PDB entry 6RFQ | electron microscopy, 3.30 A resolution | chains a and 5 of the 41 polymer chains in the assembly

== Chain a ==
Molecule: Subunit NIAM of NADH:Ubiquinone Oxidoreductase (Complex I)
Organism: Yarrowia lipolytica
Reference sequence: A0A1D8ND94 (A0A1D8ND94_YARLL); residues 1-149 here = UniProt positions 1-149
Chain sequence (149 residues; row label = number of the first residue in the row):
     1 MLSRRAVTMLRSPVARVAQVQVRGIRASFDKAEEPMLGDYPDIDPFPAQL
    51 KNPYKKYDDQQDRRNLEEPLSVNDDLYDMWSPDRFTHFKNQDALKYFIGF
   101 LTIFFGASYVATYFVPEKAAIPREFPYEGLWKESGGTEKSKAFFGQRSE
Unresolved in the structure: 1-24, 149
Ligand contacts: 1,2-Distearoyl-sn-glycerophosphoethanolamine (3PE): Ser-81, Pro-82, Asp-83

== Chain 5 ==
Molecule: Subunit NU5M of NADH:Ubiquinone Oxidoreductase (Complex I)
Organism: Yarrowia lipolytica
Notes: EC 7.1.1.2
Reference sequence: S5TF58 (S5TF58_YARLL); numbering as in UniProt (aligned over 1-655)
Chain sequence (655 residues; numbered 1 to 655; the number before each row is that of its first residue):
     1 MYNAISLIIILPCISWLFPLFFGRQLGYVFVTRMTSTLIIITTLITYYYF
    51 YQLLGNNNPINLELFNYLNIDYLDINYNFEIDALTITMLLAITTISSMVH
   101 IYSIGYMETDPHQVRFFSLLSMFTFWMIILVTGSNYFVLFVGWEFIGVTS
   151 YLLISFWVTRLQAMKSALSAVLMNRFGDAFFVLGLCVIAYVFGTLNYSTI
   201 FATAYLINTDLLVLIMLALFIAAMAKSAQFGLHNWLTLAMEGPTPVSSLL
   251 HAATLVTAGIYLLLRSANILEYTPTVLFIILWIGALTTLSAGLIAICSND
   301 LKRIIALSTMSQLGMMTIAIGLSAYNLALFHLLGHAFFKALLFMSAGSII
   351 HSILNESQDIRTYGGLLSYLPYTYICITIASLSLMAMPGLTGYYTKDIII
   401 ESTYGSYSISNYVVYWIAYLSAVLTCVYSMKILYLTFYSNPNNNTITYYN
   451 AHESNIYITLPMFILAIFAMFAGWILKDIYLGVGTDFVGTHILPNNFSYF
   501 DTEFSITQFYKLLPLISAILVSILIVVLNEFFAIVFNLNNKYINTVYSIF
   551 NQKLVSDQILNHFIIFKGLVTSGNIAHHVDKGSLYRLGPVGINRLLNKAS
   601 YNVINLSSNTRSSLSMNSMLILITIVSLLLLVLVMNVNFIIVIPVLISIL
   651 YILFS
Unresolved in the structure: 1
Ligand contacts:
  - 1,2-Distearoyl-sn-glycerophosphoethanolamine (3PE), molecule 1: Trp-16, Leu-20, Phe-21, His-112, Arg-115, Met-122, Phe-145, Val-148, Leu-152
  - 1,2-Distearoyl-sn-glycerophosphoethanolamine (3PE), molecule 2: Gln-162, Lys-165, Ser-166, Leu-168, Ser-169, Leu-172, Met-173, Phe-176, Ile-221, Gly-231, Leu-232, Leu-238, Glu-241, Asp-557, Leu-560, Asn-561, Ile-564, Ile-565, Gly-568, Leu-569
  - 1,2-Distearoyl-sn-glycerophosphoethanolamine (3PE), molecule 3: Asn-602, Asn-605, Leu-606, Leu-620, Ile-623, Thr-624, Ser-627, Leu-628, Leu-630, Leu-631, Val-634, Val-645, Leu-646, Ile-649, Leu-650, Ile-652, Leu-653
  - diundecyl phosphatidyl choline (PLC), molecule 1: Ile-10, Cys-13, Glu-63, Leu-64, Phe-65
  - diundecyl phosphatidyl choline (PLC), molecule 2: Ile-296, Cys-297, Asn-299, Leu-424, Val-427, Lys-431, Leu-435, Ile-525, Phe-536, Asn-537, Leu-538, Ile-543, Asn-544, Val-546, Tyr-547
  - Phosphatidylinositol (T7X), molecule 1: Leu-587, Gly-588, Pro-589, Ile-592, Asn-593, Leu-596
  - Phosphatidylinositol (T7X), molecule 2: Ile-625, Leu-629, Val-632, Leu-633, Asn-636

== Interface between chain a and chain 5 ==
Pairs across the interface - 65 pairs, chain a then chain 5:
  Phe-29(a) with Phe-566(5), hydrophobic; Val-570(5), hydrophobic
  Gln-61(a) with Thr-159(5); Leu-161(5)
  Leu-76(a) with Phe-566(5), hydrophobic; Leu-569(5), hydrophobic; Val-570(5), hydrophobic
  Met-79(a) with Leu-161(5), hydrophobic; Lys-165(5), hydrogen bond (backbone-side chain)
  Trp-80(a) with Leu-161(5), hydrophobic; Met-164(5), hydrophobic; Lys-165(5)
  Ser-81(a) with Lys-165(5), hydrogen bond (backbone-side chain)
  Pro-82(a) with Asn-561(5); Ile-565(5), hydrophobic; Leu-569(5), hydrophobic
  Asp-83(a) with Asn-561(5)
  Arg-84(a) with Asn-561(5); Phe-566(5)
  Phe-85(a) with Asp-557(5); Gln-558(5)
  His-87(a) with Ser-548(5), hydrogen bond; Gln-552(5)
  Phe-88(a) with Ser-548(5); Ile-549(5), hydrophobic; Gln-552(5); Val-555(5), hydrophobic; Gln-558(5), hydrogen bond (backbone-side chain)
  Lys-89(a) with Gln-558(5)
  Asn-90(a) with Gln-558(5); His-562(5); Phe-563(5)
  Ala-93(a) with Val-555(5), hydrophobic; Gln-558(5); Ile-559(5)
  Leu-94(a) with Ile-559(5); Phe-563(5), hydrophobic
  Tyr-96(a) with Ile-549(5), hydrophobic
  Phe-97(a) with Phe-230(5), hydrophobic; Leu-554(5); Ser-556(5); Ile-559(5), hydrophobic
  Phe-100(a) with Ser-290(5); Leu-293(5), hydrophobic; Leu-554(5), hydrophobic
  Phe-104(a) with Leu-286(5), hydrophobic; Leu-289(5), hydrophobic
  Ser-108(a) with Trp-282(5)
  Ala-111(a) with Val-413(5)
  Thr-112(a) with Ser-410(5); Val-413(5)
  Val-115(a) with Ile-409(5); Tyr-412(5), hydrophobic
  Pro-116(a) with Tyr-412(5)
  Lys-118(a) with Ser-406(5), hydrogen bond (side chain-backbone); Tyr-407(5); Asp-501(5)
  Pro-122(a) with Tyr-407(5), hydrophobic
  Arg-123(a) with Tyr-407(5); Phe-500(5)
  Phe-125(a) with Pro-494(5)
  Phe-144(a) with Tyr-205(5), hydrophobic
  Gln-146(a) with Pro-494(5); Asn-495(5)
  Arg-147(a) with Asn-495(5)
Also at the interface, not in a pair above, chain a (34 interface residues in all): Met-36, Phe-105
Also at the interface, not in a pair above, chain 5 (44 interface residues in all): Gln-162, Leu-206, Ala-285, Gly-405, Ile-417, Thr-545, His-578

== Summary ==
The interface between chain a and chain 5 involves 34 residues on one side and 44 on the other, with 5
hydrogen bonds. Among the polar pairs are Met-79(a)/Lys-165(5), Ser-81(a)/Lys-165(5) and His-87(a)/Ser-548(5).
One 1,2-Distearoyl-sn-glycerophosphoethanolamine molecule is bound between chain a and chain 5.
Here chain a is Subunit NIAM of NADH:Ubiquinone Oxidoreductase (Complex I) and chain 5 is Subunit NU5M of
NADH:Ubiquinone Oxidoreductase (Complex I), both from Yarrowia lipolytica. Entry 6RFQ (Cryo-EM structure of a
respiratory complex I assembly intermediate with NDUFAF2) was determined by electron microscopy together with
6RFR and 6RFS from the same study.
